PDB entry 7C10 | X-ray diffraction, 2.81 A resolution | chain A

# Chain A
Name: Glutaredoxin
From: Alkaliphilus oremlandii (strain OhILAs)
UniProtKB: A8MIN3 (A8MIN3_ALKOO); residue numbers follow UniProt; this construct covers 1-76
Amino-acid sequence (84 residues; row label = number of the first residue in the row):
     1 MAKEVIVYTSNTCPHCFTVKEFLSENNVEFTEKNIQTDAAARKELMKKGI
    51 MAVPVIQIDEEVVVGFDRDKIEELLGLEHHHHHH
Disordered / not traced: 1, 77-84
Differences from the reference sequence: engineered mutation Cys13 (Sec in A8MIN3); expression tag (77-84)
Cystine bridges: Cys13-Cys16
What the authors report for this chain:
  - catalytic residues: Cys13 (citing earlier work)

# In short
The paper reports the catalytic residue Cys13.
Chain A is Glutaredoxin (Alkaliphilus oremlandii (strain OhILAs)); the structure, Dithiol cGrx1, was
determined by X-ray diffraction (same publication as 7C13).
